PDB entry 1ZHI | X-ray diffraction, 2.70 A resolution | chains A and B

Chain A:
Protein: Origin recognition complex subunit 1
Source organism: Saccharomyces cerevisiae
Notes: fragment: BAH domain of Orc1
UniProt: P54784 (ORC1_YEAST); residues 1-219 here = UniProt positions 1-219
Chain sequence (225 residues; numbered -5 to 219; the number before each row is that of its first residue; numbers below 1 keep their minus sign (Gly-5 is residue -5)):
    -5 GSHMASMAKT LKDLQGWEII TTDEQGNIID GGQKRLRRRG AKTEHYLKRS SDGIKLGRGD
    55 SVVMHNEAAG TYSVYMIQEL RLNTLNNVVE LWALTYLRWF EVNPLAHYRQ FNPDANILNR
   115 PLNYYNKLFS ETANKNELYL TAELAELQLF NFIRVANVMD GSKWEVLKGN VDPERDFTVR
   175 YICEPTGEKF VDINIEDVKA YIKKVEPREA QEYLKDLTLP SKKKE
Unresolved in the structure: -5 to 9, 27-36, 215-219
Sequence notes: cloning artifact (-5 to 0)

Chain B:
Protein: Regulatory protein SIR1
Source organism: Saccharomyces cerevisiae
Notes: fragment: OIR* domain of Sir1
UniProt: P21691 (SIR1_YEAST); residues 480-611 here = UniProt positions 480-611
Chain sequence (138 residues; row label = number of the first residue in the row):
   474 GSHMASEKKF STEEEYVSPR FLVADGFLID LAEEKPINPK DPRLLTLLKD HQRAMIDQMN
   534 LVKWNDFKKY QDPIPLKAKT LFKFCKQIKK KFLRGADFKL HTLPTEANLK YEPERMTVLA
   594 SCVPILLDDQ TVQYLYDD
Unresolved in the structure: 474-486
Sequence notes: cloning artifact (474-479); engineered mutation Ala593 (Cys in P21691)
Reported in the primary citation:
  - mutagenesis - C593A: unchanged binding to Origin recognition complex subunit 1 (chain A)

How chain A and chain B interact:
Pairs across the interface (32; chain A residue first):
  Glu61(A) - Arg516(B)  salt bridge
  Ala62(A) - Arg516(B)
  Ala62(A) - Thr519(B)
  Ala62(A) - Leu520(B)
  Ala63(A) - Arg493(B)  hydrogen bond (backbone-side chain)
  Ala63(A) - Leu520(B)
  Gly64(A) - Arg493(B)
  Gly64(A) - Glu506(B)
  Gly64(A) - Arg516(B)
  Thr65(A) - Arg493(B)
  Thr65(A) - Ala505(B)
  Thr65(A) - Glu506(B)  hydrogen bond
  Trp93(A) - Pro492(B)
  Trp93(A) - Leu504(B)
  Phe94(A) - Pro492(B)
  Phe94(A) - Arg493(B)
  Phe94(A) - Ala505(B)  hydrophobic
  Val96(A) - Pro492(B)
  Pro98(A) - Pro492(B)  hydrophobic
  Leu116(A) - His524(B)
  Asn117(A) - Glu488(B)  hydrogen bond
  Asn117(A) - Tyr489(B)
  Asn117(A) - Met528(B)  hydrogen bond
  Asn120(A) - Tyr489(B)  hydrogen bond (side chain-backbone)
  Asn120(A) - Val490(B)
  Asn120(A) - Ser491(B)
  Asn120(A) - Pro492(B)
  Lys121(A) - Glu487(B)  salt bridge
  Lys121(A) - Tyr489(B)
  Ser124(A) - Tyr489(B)
  Ser124(A) - Pro492(B)
  Ser124(A) - Leu504(B)
Also at the interface, not in a pair above, chain A (17 interface residues in all): Tyr66, Arg92, Glu125
Interface features reported in the paper:
  - residue pairs: Trp93(A)-Pro492(B), Phe94(A)-Pro492(B), Pro98(A)-Pro492(B), Asn120(A)-Pro492(B), Lys121(A)-Tyr489(B), Ser124(A)-Pro492(B)
  - interface residues, chain A: Glu61(A), Ala63(A), Gly64(A), Thr65(A)
  - interface residues, chain B: Pro492(B), Glu506(B), Arg516(B), Leu520(B)

Overview:
The interface between chain A and chain B involves 17 residues on one side and 15 on the other; the contacts
include 5 hydrogen bonds and 2 salt bridges. Among the polar pairs are Glu61(A)-Arg516(B), Lys121(A)-Glu487(B)
and Ala63(A)-Arg493(B). The paper describes contacts between Trp93(A) and Pro492(B), Phe94(A) and Pro492(B)
and Pro98(A) and Pro492(B) among others. From the paper: C593A of chain B leaves binding to Origin recognition
complex subunit 1 (chain A) unchanged; interface residues Glu61(A), Ala63(A) and Pro492(B) among others.
Here chain A is Origin recognition complex subunit 1 and chain B is Regulatory protein SIR1, both from
Saccharomyces cerevisiae. Entry 1ZHI (Complex of the S. cerevisiae Orc1 and Sir1 interacting domains) was
determined by X-ray diffraction, deposited together with 1Z1A.
